Entry 6TQ1 (X-ray diffraction, 1.90 A resolution); this record covers chains AAA and BBB.

== Chain AAA (and BBB) ==
Molecule: Bromodomain-containing protein 2
Organism: Homo sapiens
Notes: chain BBB of this document is another copy of the same molecule, construct and numbering; everything in this record applies to it too
UniProt: P25440 (BRD2_HUMAN); residue numbers follow UniProt; this construct covers 67-200
Chain sequence (155 residues; numbered 46 to 200; the number before each row is that of its first residue):
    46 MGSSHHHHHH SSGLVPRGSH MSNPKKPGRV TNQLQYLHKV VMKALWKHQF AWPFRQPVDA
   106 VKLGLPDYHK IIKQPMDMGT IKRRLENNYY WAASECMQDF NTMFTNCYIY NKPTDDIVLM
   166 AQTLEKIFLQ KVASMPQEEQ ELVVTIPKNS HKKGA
Not modelled in the structure: 46-74, 184-200 (chain BBB: 46-72, 186-200)
Sequence notes: initiating methionine (46); expression tag (47-66)
Small-molecule neighbours: 5-(3-methoxyphenyl)-1-methyl-pyridin-2-one (NUH): Trp97, Pro98, Phe99, Gln101, Val103, Lys107, Leu108, Tyr113, Cys152, Asn156, Ile162
Swiss-Prot annotation at these positions:
  - binding site (a protein): Asp112, Tyr155, Asn156, Lys157, Asp160, Asp161
  - mutagenesis: Gln78 (Q78A: Loss of homodimerization), Pro111 to Asp112 (Abolished binding to histone H4 acetylated at 'Lys-12' (H4K12ac)), Asp112 to Ile116 (Abolished binding to histone H4 acetylated at 'Lys-12' (H4K12ac)), Tyr113 (Y113A: Abolished binding to histone H4 acetylated at 'Lys-12' (H4K12ac)), Met142 to Gln143 (Loss of homodimerization), Tyr153 (Y153K: Loss of homodimerization), Ile154 (I154A: Partial loss of homodimerization; when associated with A-182. Abolished binding to histone H4 acetylated at 'Lys-12' (H4K12ac)), Asn156 to Asp160 (Abolished binding to histone H4 acetylated at 'Lys-12' (H4K12ac)), Asn156 (N156A: Abolished binding to histone H4 acetylated at 'Lys-12' (H4K12ac). Abolished binding to histone H4 acetyl-methylated), Lys157 to Asp160 (Abolished binding to histone H4 acetylated at 'Lys-12' (H4K12ac)), Pro158 (P158D: Abolished binding to histone H4 acetylated at 'Lys-12' (H4K12ac)), Asp160 (D160A: Abolished binding to histone H4 acetylated at 'Lys-12' (H4K12ac)), 4 further mutagenesis entries in UniProt

== Chain AAA / chain BBB interface ==
Pairs across the interface (39; chain AAA residue first):
  Gln78(AAA) with Ala178(BBB), hydrogen bond (side chain-backbone)
  Ile116(AAA) with Pro158(BBB), hydrophobic
  Met142(AAA) with Leu174(BBB); Ala178(BBB), hydrophobic
  Gln143(AAA) with Lys171(BBB), hydrogen bond (side chain-backbone); Leu174(BBB)
  Asn146(AAA) with Glu170(BBB), hydrogen bond; Leu174(BBB)
  Thr150(AAA) with Tyr153(BBB); Gln167(BBB); Glu170(BBB)
  Tyr153(AAA) with Thr150(BBB); Tyr153(BBB); Ile154(BBB), hydrophobic
  Ile154(AAA) with Tyr153(BBB); Pro158(BBB); Val163(BBB), hydrophobic; Gln167(BBB)
  Pro158(AAA) with Ile154(BBB), hydrophobic
  Val163(AAA) with Ile154(BBB), hydrophobic
  Glu170(AAA) with Asn146(BBB), hydrogen bond; Thr150(BBB)
  Lys171(AAA) with Gln143(BBB), hydrogen bond (backbone-side chain)
  Leu174(AAA) with Met142(BBB); Gln143(BBB); Asn146(BBB)
  Gln175(AAA) with Gln143(BBB)
  Val177(AAA) with Met142(BBB), hydrophobic; Val177(BBB), hydrophobic
  Ala178(AAA) with Gln78(BBB), hydrogen bond (backbone-side chain); Met142(BBB), hydrophobic; Met180(BBB); Gln182(BBB)
  Met180(AAA) with Ala178(BBB), hydrophobic; Gln182(BBB)
  Pro181(AAA) with Gln182(BBB)
  Gln182(AAA) with Met180(BBB); Pro181(BBB); Gln182(BBB), hydrogen bond (side chain-backbone)
Also at the interface, not in a pair above, chain AAA (23 interface residues in all): Ser139, Gln167, Phe173, Ser179
Also at the interface, not in a pair above, chain BBB (22 interface residues in all): Ile116, Ser139, Phe173, Gln175

== Summary ==
23 residues of chain AAA and 22 residues of chain BBB are in contact, with 7 hydrogen bonds. Polar contacts
include Gln78(AAA)-Ala178(BBB), Gln143(AAA)-Lys171(BBB) and Asn146(AAA)-Glu170(BBB). Ligands of chain AAA:
5-(3-methoxyphenyl)-1-methyl-pyridin-2-one. Curated annotation (UniProt) lists 6 protein-binding residues and
20 mutagenesis sites on chain AAA.
Both chains are Bromodomain-containing protein 2 (Homo sapiens). Entry 6TQ1 (N-TERMINAL BROMODOMAIN OF HUMAN
BRD4 WITH
5-(1-(1,3-dimethoxypropan-2-yl)-5-morpholino-1H-benzo[d]imidazol-2-yl)-1,3-dimethylpyridin-2(1H)-one) was
determined by X-ray diffraction (same publication as 6TQ2, 6TPX, 6TPY and 6TPZ).
